Entry 5BR8 (X-ray diffraction, 3.40 A resolution); this record covers chains A and Q of the 21 polymer chains in the assembly.

== Chain A ==
Molecule: 16S ribosomal RNA
From: Thermus thermophilus (strain HB8 / ATCC 27634 / DSM 579)
Sequence (1522 nucleotides; row label = number of the first residue in the row; note: 42 numbers in that range are skipped by the numbering (no residue carries them; nothing is unmodelled there); a row labelled like 190A-190L holds insertion residues (190A, then the next letters in order); numbering starts at 0):
     0 UUUGUUGGAG AGUUUGAUCC UGGCUCAGGG UGAACGCUGG CGGCGUGCCU AAGACAUGCA
    60 AGUCGUGCGG G
    73 CCGCGGGGUU UU
    88 ACUCCG
    95 UGGUC
   101 AGCGGCGGAC GGGUGAGUAA CGCGUGGGU
  129A G
   130 ACCUACCCGG AAGAGGGGGA CAACCCGGGG AAACUCGGGC UAAUCCCCCA UGUGGACCCG
   190 C
190A-190L CCCUUGGGGUGU
   191 GUCCAAAGGG CUUU
   216 GCCCGCUUCC GGAUGGGCCC GCGUCCCAUC AGCUAGUUGG UGGGGUAAUG GCCCACCAAG
   276 GCGACGACGG GUAGCCGGUC UGAGAGGAUG GCCGGCCACA GGGGCACUGA GACACGGGCC
   336 CCACUCCUAC GGGAGGCAGC AGUUAGGAAU CUUCCGCAAU GGGCGCAAGC CUGACGGAGC
   396 GACGCCGCUU GGAGGAAGAA GCCCUUCGGG GUGUAAACUC CUGAA
   442 CCCGGGACGA AACCCCCGAC GA
   474 GGGGACUGAC GGUACCGGG
   494 GUAAUAGCGC CGGCCAACUC CGUGCCAGCA GCCXCGGUAA UACGGAGGGC GCGAGCGUUA
   554 CCCGGAUUCA CUGGGCGUAA AGGGCGUGUA GGCGGCCUGG GGCGUCCCAU GUGAAAGACC
   614 ACGGCUCAAC CGUGGGGGAG CGUGGGAUAC GCUCAGGCUA GACGGUGGGA GAGGGUGGUG
   674 GAAUUCCCGG AGUAGCGGUG AAAUGCGCAG AUACCGGGAG GAACGCCGAU GGCGAAGGCA
   734 GCCACCUGGU CCACCCGUGA CGCUGAGGCG CGAAAGCGUG GGGAGCAAAC CGGAUUAGAU
   794 ACCCGGGUAG UCCACGCCCU AAACGAUGCG CGCUAGGUCU CUGGGUCU
   848 CCUGGGGGCC GAAGCUAACG CGUUAAGCGC GCCGCCUGGG GAGUACGGCC GCAAGGCUGA
   908 AACUCAAAGG AAUUGACGGG GGCCCGCACA AGCGGUGGAG CAUGUGGUUU AAUUCGAAGX
   968 AACGCGAAGA ACCUUACCAG GCCUUGACAU GCUAGG
 1003A G
  1004 AACCCGGGUG AAAGCCUGGG GUGCCCC
1030A-1030D GCGA
  1031 GGGGAGCCCU AGCACAGGUG CUGCAUGGCC GUCGUCAGCU CGUGCCGUGA GGUGUUGGGU
  1091 UAAGUCCCGC AACGAGCGCA ACCCCCGCCG UUAGUUGCCA GCGGUUCGGC CGGGCACUCU
  1151 AACGGGACUG CCCGCGAAA
  1171 GCGGGAGGAA GGAGGGGACG ACGUCUGGUC AGCAUGGCCC UUACGGCCUG GGCGACACAC
  1231 GUGCUACAAU GCCCACUACA AAGCGAUGCC ACCCGGCAAC GGGGAGCUAA UCGCAAAAAG
  1291 GUGGGCCCAG UUCGGAUUGG GGUCUGCAAC CCGACCCCAU GAAGCCGGAA UCGCUAGUAA
  1351 UCGCGGAUCA G
 1361A C
  1362 CAUGCCGCGG UGAAUACGUU CCCGGGCCUU GUACACACXG CCXGUXACGC CAUGGGAGCG
  1422 GGCUCUACCC GAAGUCGCCG GG
  1446 AGCCUACGGG
  1459 CAGGCGCCGA GGGUAGGGCC CGUGACUGGG GCGAAGUCGU AACAAGGUAG CUGUACCGGA
  1519 AGGUGCGGCU GGAUCCACUC CUUUCU
Not modelled in the structure: 0-4, 1534-1538
Differences from the reference sequence: expression tag (1534-1544)
Modified positions: PSU (pseudouridine-5'-monophosphate) at position 516, G7M (N7-methyl-guanosine-5'-monophosphate) at position 527, M2G (N2-dimethylguanosine-5'-monophosphate) at position 966, 5MC (5-methylcytidine-5'-monophosphate) at position 967, 2MG (2N-methylguanosine-5'-monophosphate) at position 1207, 5MC (5-methylcytidine-5'-monophosphate) at position 1400, 4OC (4n,o2'-methylcytidine-5'-monophosphate) at position 1402, 5MC (5-methylcytidine-5'-monophosphate) at position 1404, 5MC (5-methylcytidine-5'-monophosphate) at position 1407, UR3 (3-methyluridine-5'-monophoshate) at position 1498, MA6 (6N-dimethyladenosine-5'-monophoshate) at position 1518, MA6 (6N-dimethyladenosine-5'-monophoshate) at position 1519, PSU (pseudouridine-5'-monophosphate) at position 1540, PSU (pseudouridine-5'-monophosphate) at position 1541
Metal / ion sites: Mg2+ site 1: U12, C526, A914; Mg2+ site 2 near G21 (its only coordinating residue here); Mg2+ site 3: C48, U49; Mg2+ site 4 near A53 (its only coordinating residue here); Mg2+ site 5: A59, U387; Mg2+ site 6: G61, U62, G105; Mg2+ site 7: G107, G324; Mg2+ site 8 near A109 (its only coordinating residue here); Mg2+ site 9 near G113 (its only coordinating residue here); Mg2+ site 10: G117, A288; Mg2+ site 11: C121, U125; Mg2+ site 12 near G147 (its only coordinating residue here); 92 more Mg2+ sites not listed
Residues lining bound ligands:
  - paromomycin (PAR), molecule 1: G31, C47, C48, A50, A51, G52, A53, G113, U114, G115, A353, C355, A356, G357, U358, U359, A360, G361, U365, C366
  - paromomycin (PAR), molecule 2: G567, G568, C569, G570, G575, G821, C862, G874, C875, C877, C879, C880
  - paromomycin (PAR), molecule 3: G610, A611, C612, C613, A614, A622, C623, C624, G625, U626
  - paromomycin (PAR), molecule 4: G661, G662, A663, G664, G666, G667, C739, U740, G741, G742, U743
  - paromomycin (PAR), molecule 5: U669, G670, G671, U672, G673, G714, A715, A716, C717, C805, C806
  - paromomycin (PAR), molecule 6: G1405, U1406, 5MC_1407, A1408, C1409, G1489, C1490, G1491, A1492, A1493, G1494, U1495, C1496

== Chain Q ==
Molecule: 30S ribosomal protein S17
From: Thermus thermophilus (strain HB8 / ATCC 27634 / DSM 579)
UniProtKB: Q5SHP7 (RS17_THET8); residues 1-105 here = UniProt positions 1-105
Sequence (105 residues; row label = number of the first residue in the row):
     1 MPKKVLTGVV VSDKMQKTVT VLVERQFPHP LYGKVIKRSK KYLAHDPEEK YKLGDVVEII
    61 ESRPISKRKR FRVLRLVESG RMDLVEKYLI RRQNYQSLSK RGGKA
Not modelled in the structure: 1, 103-105
Differences from the reference sequence: conflict Gln96 (Glu in Q5SHP7)
Metal / ion sites: Mg2+ site 1 near Asp13 (its only coordinating residue here); Mg2+ site 2: Ser39 (shared with C280(A) of chain A)

== Interface between chain A and chain Q ==
Contacting residue pairs (98; chain A residue first):
  G127(A) with Pro2(Q), hydrogen bond to the sugar; Glu61(Q), hydrogen bond to the base
  G128(A) with Pro2(Q), sugar contact; Lys3(Q), hydrogen bond to the phosphate; Glu61(Q), sugar contact
  U129(A) with Lys3(Q), salt bridge to the phosphate
  A130(A) with Arg63(Q), salt bridge to the phosphate; Pro64(Q), base contact
  U190E(A) with Ser62(Q), base contact; Arg63(Q), hydrogen bond to the base; Arg72(Q), hydrogen bond to the base
  G190F(A) with Arg63(Q), base contact
  C234(A) with Pro64(Q), sugar contact; Arg70(Q), hydrogen bond to the phosphate
  C235(A) with Glu61(Q), sugar contact; Arg70(Q), salt bridge to the phosphate; Phe71(Q), sugar contact
  G236(A) with Lys4(Q), sugar contact; Lys40(Q), salt bridge to the phosphate; Tyr42(Q), hydrogen bond to the phosphate
  C237(A) with Arg25(Q), hydrogen bond to the phosphate; Lys40(Q), salt bridge to the phosphate; Tyr42(Q), phosphate contact
  G238(A) with Arg25(Q), salt bridge to the phosphate
  A246(A) with Leu98(Q), hydrogen bond to the sugar; Ser99(Q), sugar contact
  G247(A) with Ser99(Q), phosphate contact; Lys100(Q), phosphate contact; Arg101(Q), phosphate contact
  U253(A) with Met15(Q), hydrogen bond to the sugar; Leu43(Q), sugar contact; Lys67(Q), salt bridge to the phosphate
  G254(A) with Met15(Q), sugar contact; Gln16(Q), hydrogen bond to the sugar; Thr18(Q), hydrogen bond to the phosphate; Ser66(Q), hydrogen bond to the phosphate; Lys67(Q), phosphate contact; Arg68(Q), phosphate contact; Lys69(Q), hydrogen bond to the phosphate
  G255(A) with Gln16(Q), hydrogen bond to the sugar; Lys17(Q), hydrogen bond to the phosphate; Ile65(Q), phosphate contact; Ser66(Q), phosphate contact; Lys69(Q), salt bridge to the phosphate
  U256(A) with Lys17(Q), salt bridge to the phosphate
  U264(A) with Arg63(Q), sugar contact; Pro64(Q), hydrogen bond to the sugar
  G265(A) with Pro64(Q), sugar contact; Ile65(Q), sugar contact; Ser66(Q), sugar contact; Lys67(Q), hydrogen bond to the sugar
  G266(A) with Ile65(Q), phosphate contact; Lys67(Q), phosphate contact
  C267(A) with Lys67(Q), phosphate contact
  A273(A) with Gln16(Q), sugar contact
  G275(A) with Lys14(Q), salt bridge to the phosphate; Met15(Q), sugar contact
  G276(A) with Ser12(Q), hydrogen bond to the phosphate; Met15(Q), sugar contact; Thr20(Q), hydrogen bond to the phosphate; Arg68(Q), hydrogen bond to the phosphate
  C277(A) with Lys41(Q), salt bridge to the phosphate; Arg68(Q), salt bridge to the phosphate
  G278(A) with Lys41(Q), salt bridge to the phosphate; Arg92(Q), base contact; Tyr95(Q), base contact
  A279(A) with Tyr95(Q), hydrogen bond to the phosphate; Leu98(Q), hydrogen bond to the base
  C280(A) with Lys37(Q), base contact; Arg38(Q), base contact; Ser39(Q), hydrogen bond to the base; Arg91(Q), salt bridge to the phosphate
  C564(A) with Leu31(Q), base contact; Tyr32(Q), sugar contact
  U582(A) with Ile90(Q), sugar contact; Asn94(Q), base contact
  A583(A) with Lys87(Q), salt bridge to the phosphate; Arg91(Q), sugar contact; Asn94(Q), hydrogen bond to the sugar
  G584(A) with Lys87(Q), salt bridge to the phosphate
  G585(A) with Lys34(Q), sugar contact; Lys37(Q), salt bridge to the phosphate
  C586(A) with Lys34(Q), phosphate contact
  G597(A) with Val35(Q), sugar contact
  U598(A) with Pro28(Q), phosphate contact
  G635(A) with Pro2(Q), phosphate contact; Lys4(Q), salt bridge to the phosphate
  U636(A) with Pro2(Q), phosphate contact
  A759(A) with Asn94(Q), base contact
  G760(A) with Asn94(Q), hydrogen bond to the base; Ser97(Q), hydrogen bond to the base; Leu98(Q), sugar contact
  G761(A) with Ser97(Q), sugar contact; Gly102(Q), phosphate contact
  C762(A) with Gly102(Q), phosphate contact
  C879(A) with Lys34(Q), salt bridge to the phosphate
  G895(A) with Lys100(Q), phosphate contact
  C896(A) with Lys100(Q), salt bridge to the phosphate
Other interface residues (no listed pair), chain A (50 interface residues in all): U252, C272, G301, G644, C647
Other interface residues (no listed pair), chain Q (50 interface residues in all): Gln26, His45, Arg81

== In short ==
Chain A and chain Q each contribute 50 residues to their interface, with 27 hydrogen bonds and 20 salt
bridges. Among the polar pairs are G127(A)-Glu61(Q), U190E(A)-Arg63(Q) and U190E(A)-Arg72(Q). Ligands of chain
A: 6 copies of paromomycin.
Chain A is 16S ribosomal RNA and chain Q is 30S ribosomal protein S17, both from Thermus thermophilus (strain
HB8 / ATCC 27634 / DSM 579); the structure, Ambient-temperature crystal structure of 30S ribosomal subunit
from Thermus thermophilus in complex with paromomycin, was determined by X-ray diffraction.
